PDB entry 2QA4 | X-ray diffraction, 3.00 A resolution | chains 0 and M of the 31 polymer chains in the assembly

Chain 0:
Molecule: 23S ribosomal RNA
Organism: Haloarcula marismortui
Sequence (2922 nucleotides; each row starts with the number of its first residue):
     2 UUGGCUACUA UGCCAGCUGG UGGAUUGCUC GGCUCAGGCG CUGAUGAAGG ACGUGCCAAG
    62 CUGCGAUAAG CCAUGGGGAG CCGCACGGAG GCGAAGAACC AUGGAUUUCC GAAUGAGAAU
   122 CUCUCUAACA AUUGCUUCGC GCAAUGAGGA ACCCCGAGAA CUGAAACAUC UCAGUAUCGG
   182 GAGGAACAGA AAACGCAAUG UGAUGUCGUU AGUAACCGCG AGUGAACGCG AUACAGCCCA
   242 AACCGAAGCC CUCACGGGCA AUGUGGUGUC AGGGCUACCU CUCAUCAGCC GACCGUCUCG
   302 ACGAAGUCUC UUGGAACAGA GCGUGAUACA GGGUGACAAC CCCGUACUCG AGACCAGUAC
   362 GACGUGCGGU AGUGCCAGAG UAGCGGGGGU UGGAUAUCCC UCGCGAAUAA CGCAGGCAUC
   422 GACUGCGAAG GCUAAACACA ACCUGAGACC GAUAGUGAAC AAGUAGUGUG AACGAACGCU
   482 GCAAAGUACC CUCAGAAGGG AGGCGAAAUA GAGCAUGAAA UCAGUUGGCG AUCGAGCGAC
   542 AGGGCAUACA AGGUCCCUCG ACGAAUGACC GACGCGCGAG CGUCCAGUAA GACUCACGGG
   602 AAGCCGAUGU UCUGUCGUAC GUUUUGAAAA ACGAGCCAGG GAGUGUGUCU GCAUGGCAAG
   662 UCUAACCGGA GUAUCCGGGG AGGCACAGGG AAACCGACAU GGCCGCAGGG CUUUGCCCGA
   722 GGGCCGCCGU CUUCAAGGGC GGGGAGCCAU GUGGACACGA CCCGAAUCCG GACGAUCUAC
   782 GCAUGGACAA GAUGAAGCGU GCCGAAAGGC ACGUGGAAGU CUGUUAGAGU UGGUGUCCUA
   842 CAAUACCCUC UCGUGAUCUA UGUGUAGGGG UGAAAGGCCC AUCGAGUCCG GCAACAGCUG
   902 GUUCCAAUCG AAACAUGUCG AAGCAUGACC UCCGCCGAGG UAGUCUGUGA GGUAGAGCGA
   962 CCGAUUGGUG UGUCCGCCUC CGAGAGGAGU CGGCACACCU GUCAAACUCC AAACUUACAG
  1022 ACGCCGUUUG ACGCGGGGAU UCCGGUGCGC GGGGUAAGCC UGUGUACCAG GAGGGGAACA
  1082 ACCCAGAGAU AGGUUAAGGU CCCCAAGUGU GGAUUAAGUG UAAUCCUCUG AAGGUGGUCU
  1142 CGAGCCCUAG ACAGCCGGGA GGUGAGCUUA GAAGCAGCUA CCCUCUAAGA AAAGCGUAAC
  1202 AGCUUACCGG CCGAGGUUUG AGGCGCCCAA AAUGAUCGGG ACUCAAAUCC ACCACCGAGA
  1262 CCUGUCCGUA CCACUCAUAC UGGUAAUCGA GUAGAUUGGC GCUCUAAUUG GAUGGAAGUA
  1322 GGGGUGAAAA CUCCUAUGGA CCGAUUAGUG ACGAAAAUCC UGGCCAUAGU AGCAGCGAUA
  1382 GUCGGGUGAG AACCCCGACG GCCUAAUGGA UAAGGGUUCC UCAGCACUGC UGAUCAGCUG
  1442 AGGGUUAGCC GGUCCUAAGU CAUACCGCAA CUCGACUAUG ACGAAAUGGG AAACGGGUUA
  1502 AUAUUCCCGU GCCACUAUGC AGUGAAAGUU GACGCCCUGG GGUCGAUCAC GCUGGGCAUU
  1562 CGCCCAGUCG AACCGUCCAA CUCCGUGGAA GCCGUAAUGG CAGGAAGCGG ACGAACGGCG
  1622 GCAUAGGGAA ACGUGAUUCA ACCUGGGGCC CAUGAAAAGA CGAGCAUAGU GUCCGUACCG
  1682 AGAACCGACA CAGGUGUCCA UGGCGGCGAA AGCCAAGGCC UGUCGGGAGC AACCAACGUU
  1742 AGGGAAUUCG GCAAGUUAGU CCCGUACCUU CGGAAGAAGG GAUGCCUGCU CCGGAACGGA
  1802 GCAGGUCGCA GUGACUCGGA AGCUCGGACU GUCUAGUAAC AACAUAGGUG ACCGCAAAUC
  1862 CGCAAGGACU CGUACGGUCA CUGAAUCCUG CCCAGUGCAG GUAUCUGAAC ACCUCGUACA
  1922 AGAGGACGAA GGACCUGUCA ACGGCGGGGG UAACUAUGAC CCUCUUAAGG UAGCGUAGUA
  1982 CCUUGCCGCA UCAGUAGCGG CUUGCAUGAA UGGAUUAACC AGAGCUUCAC UGUCCCAACG
  2042 UUGGGCCCGG UGAACUGUAC AUUCCAGUGC GGAGUCUGGA GACACCCAGG GGGAAGCGAA
  2102 GACCCUAUGG AGCUUUACUG CAGGCUGUCG CUGAGACGUG GUCGCCGAUG UGCAGCAUAG
  2162 GUAGGAGACA CUACACAGGU ACCCGCGCUA GCGGGCCACC GAGUCAACAG UGAAAUACUA
  2222 CCCGUCGGUG ACUGCGACUC UCACUCCGGG AGGAGGACAC CGAUAGCCGG GCAGUUUGAC
  2282 UGGGGCGGUA CGCGCUCGAA AAGAUAUCGA GCGCGCCCUA UGGCUAUCUC AGCCGGGACA
  2342 GAGACCCGGC GAAGAGUGCA AGAGCAAAAG AUAGCUUGAC AGUGUUCUUC CCAACGAGGA
  2402 ACGCUGACGC GAAAGCGUGG UCUAGCGAAC CAAUUAGCCU GCUUGAUGCG GGCAAUUGAU
  2462 GACAGAAAAG CUACCCUAGG GAUAACAGAG UCGUCACUCG CAAGAGCACA UAUCGACCGA
  2522 GUGGCUUGCU ACCUCGAUGU CGGUUCCCUC CAUCCUGCCC GUGCAGAAGC GGGCAAGGGU
  2582 GAGGUUGUUC GCCUAUUAAA GGAGGUCGUG AGCUGGGUUU AGACCGUCGU GAGACAGGUC
  2642 GGCUGCUAUC UACUGGGUGU GUAAUGGUGU CUGACAAGAA CGACCGUAUA GUACGAGAGG
  2702 AACUACGGUU GGUGGCCACU GGUGUACCGG UUGUUCGAGA GAGCACGUGC CGGGUAGCCA
  2762 CGCCACACGG GGUAAGAGCU GAACGCAUCU AAGCUCGAAA CCCACUUGGA AAAGAGACAC
  2822 CGCCGAGGUC CCGCGUACAA GACGCGGUCG AUAGACUCGG GGUGUGCGCG UCGAGGUAAC
  2882 GAGACGUUAA GCCCACGAGC ACUAACAGAC CAAAGCCAUC AU
Unresolved in the structure: 2-9, 126-127, 628, 715, 971-998, 1560, 1952-1963, 2137-2236, 2339-2343, 2665-2666, 2915-2923
Modified residues: OMU (o2'-methyluridine 5'-monophosphate) at position 2587, OMG (o2'-methylguanosine-5'-monophosphate) at position 2588, UR3 (3-methyluridine-5'-monophoshate) at position 2619, PSU (pseudouridine-5'-monophosphate) at position 2621
Construct notes: conflict C560 (U3155 in 3377779)
Bound ions: Mg2+ site 1 near G28 (its only coordinating residue here); Na+ site 1: C40, G41; Na+ site 2: G56, A59, G61; Na+ site 3 near U108 (its only coordinating residue here); Mg2+ site 2 near U115 (its only coordinating residue here); Na+ site 4: C130, U146; Na+ site 5 near C141 (its only coordinating residue here); Mg2+ site 3 near C162 (its only coordinating residue here); Na+ site 6: A165, A166, A167; Mg2+ site 4 near C168 (its only coordinating residue here); K+ site 1 near U172 (its only coordinating residue here); Mg2+ site 5 near G175 (its only coordinating residue here); 63 more Mg2+ sites not listed; 62 more Na+ sites not listed; 1 more K+ sites not listed

Chain M:
Protein: 50S ribosomal protein L15e
Organism: Haloarcula marismortui
Reference sequence: P60618 (RL15E_HALMA); residues 0-195 here correspond to UniProt positions 1-196 (UniProt number = residue number + 1)
Amino-acid sequence (196 residues; row label = number of the first residue in the row; numbering starts at 0):
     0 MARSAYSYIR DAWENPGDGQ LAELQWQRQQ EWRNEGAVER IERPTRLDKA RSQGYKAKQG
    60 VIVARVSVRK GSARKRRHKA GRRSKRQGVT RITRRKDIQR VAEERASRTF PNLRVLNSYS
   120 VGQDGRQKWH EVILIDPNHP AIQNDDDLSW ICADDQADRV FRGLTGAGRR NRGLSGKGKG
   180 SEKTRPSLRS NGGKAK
Unresolved in the structure: 0, 195
Construct notes: conflict Glu13 (Lys14 in P60618), Ala194 (Gly195 in P60618)
Bound ions: Na+: Ser106, Pro110, Leu112

How chain 0 and chain M interact:
Pairs across the interface - 255 pairs, chain 0 then chain M:
  U133(0) - Thr108(M)  hydrogen bond to the sugar
  U133(0) - Pro110(M)  base contact
  U134(0) - Thr108(M)  phosphate contact
  U134(0) - Phe109(M)  phosphate contact
  U134(0) - Asn111(M)  hydrogen bond to the sugar
  U134(0) - Leu112(M)  sugar contact
  G135(0) - Arg39(M)  salt bridge to the phosphate
  G135(0) - Ile61(M)  phosphate contact
  G135(0) - Phe109(M)  phosphate contact
  G135(0) - Asn111(M)  sugar contact
  G135(0) - Asp135(M)  hydrogen bond to the sugar
  C136(0) - Arg39(M)  salt bridge to the phosphate
  C136(0) - Gln58(M)  phosphate contact
  C136(0) - His138(M)  sugar contact
  U137(0) - Gln58(M)  phosphate contact
  A145(0) - Asn111(M)  sugar contact
  A145(0) - Asn137(M)  hydrogen bond to the sugar
  C154(0) - Arg188(M)  salt bridge to the phosphate
  C155(0) - Arg161(M)  hydrogen bond to the sugar
  C155(0) - Arg171(M)  hydrogen bond to the phosphate
  C155(0) - Ser186(M)  hydrogen bond to the phosphate
  C155(0) - Arg188(M)  salt bridge to the phosphate
  C155(0) - Ser189(M)  phosphate contact
  C156(0) - Arg99(M)  hydrogen bond to the sugar
  C156(0) - Phe160(M)  base contact
  C156(0) - Arg161(M)  sugar contact
  C156(0) - Gly162(M)  sugar contact
  C156(0) - Arg171(M)  salt bridge to the phosphate
  C156(0) - Ser186(M)  phosphate contact
  C156(0) - Leu187(M)  hydrogen bond to the phosphate
  C156(0) - Arg188(M)  hydrogen bond to the phosphate
  G157(0) - Arg94(M)  phosphate contact
  G157(0) - Lys95(M)  hydrogen bond to the sugar
  G157(0) - Arg99(M)  salt bridge to the phosphate
  G157(0) - Asn170(M)  phosphate contact
  A158(0) - Arg93(M)  phosphate contact
  A158(0) - Arg94(M)  salt bridge to the phosphate
  G159(0) - Arg93(M)  salt bridge to the phosphate
  G159(0) - Arg94(M)  hydrogen bond to the base
  A160(0) - Arg81(M)  salt bridge to the phosphate
  A160(0) - Arg85(M)  salt bridge to the phosphate
  A161(0) - Gly80(M)  sugar contact
  A161(0) - Arg81(M)  phosphate contact
  A161(0) - Arg82(M)  salt bridge to the phosphate
  A169(0) - Ser83(M)  phosphate contact
  U170(0) - Arg82(M)  salt bridge to the phosphate
  U170(0) - Ser83(M)  hydrogen bond to the phosphate
  U170(0) - Lys84(M)  hydrogen bond to the phosphate
  C171(0) - Arg82(M)  salt bridge to the phosphate
  C171(0) - Lys84(M)  phosphate contact
  U172(0) - Arg82(M)  base contact
  C173(0) - Arg82(M)  base contact
  A174(0) - Arg85(M)  base contact
  G175(0) - Arg94(M)  hydrogen bond to the base
  G175(0) - Gly191(M)  sugar contact
  G175(0) - Gly192(M)  base contact
  G181(0) - Arg107(M)  hydrogen bond to the sugar
  G181(0) - Phe160(M)  base contact
  G182(0) - Asp157(M)  phosphate contact
  A183(0) - Asp153(M)  phosphate contact
  A183(0) - Asp154(M)  sugar contact
  A183(0) - Ala156(M)  sugar contact
  A183(0) - Asp157(M)  phosphate contact
  A183(0) - Arg161(M)  hydrogen bond to the sugar
  A187(0) - Asp154(M)  phosphate contact
  A187(0) - Arg161(M)  phosphate contact
  C188(0) - Asp154(M)  phosphate contact
  C188(0) - Arg161(M)  salt bridge to the phosphate
  C188(0) - Leu163(M)  phosphate contact
  C188(0) - Arg171(M)  hydrogen bond to the phosphate
  C188(0) - Pro185(M)  hydrogen bond to the sugar
  C188(0) - Ser186(M)  sugar contact
  A189(0) - Leu163(M)  phosphate contact
  A189(0) - Arg168(M)  salt bridge to the phosphate
  A189(0) - Arg171(M)  salt bridge to the phosphate
  A189(0) - Leu173(M)  sugar contact
  A189(0) - Arg184(M)  hydrogen bond to the phosphate
  A189(0) - Pro185(M)  sugar contact
  G190(0) - Arg168(M)  phosphate contact
  G190(0) - Leu173(M)  phosphate contact
  G190(0) - Lys176(M)  phosphate contact
  G190(0) - Arg184(M)  salt bridge to the phosphate
  A191(0) - Lys176(M)  salt bridge to the phosphate
  A192(0) - Lys176(M)  hydrogen bond to the base
  A193(0) - Lys176(M)  phosphate contact
  A194(0) - Lys176(M)  sugar contact
  A194(0) - Gly177(M)  phosphate contact
  C195(0) - Gly177(M)  phosphate contact
  C195(0) - Lys178(M)  hydrogen bond to the phosphate
  A204(0) - Lys176(M)  hydrogen bond to the sugar
  U205(0) - Arg184(M)  phosphate contact
  G206(0) - Arg184(M)  phosphate contact
  U207(0) - Pro185(M)  phosphate contact
  A226(0) - Lys182(M)  hydrogen bond to the sugar
  A227(0) - Glu181(M)  sugar contact
  C240(0) - Asp146(M)  sugar contact
  A241(0) - Arg50(M)  sugar contact
  A241(0) - Ser51(M)  sugar contact
  A242(0) - Ser3(M)  phosphate contact
  A242(0) - Tyr5(M)  phosphate contact
  A242(0) - Arg50(M)  salt bridge to the phosphate
  A243(0) - Ala1(M)  phosphate contact
  A243(0) - Ser3(M)  phosphate contact
  C244(0) - Ala1(M)  hydrogen bond to the phosphate
  C250(0) - Lys57(M)  sugar contact
  C251(0) - Gln58(M)  hydrogen bond to the base
  C251(0) - Pro139(M)  sugar contact
  C251(0) - Ala140(M)  sugar contact
  C251(0) - Asn143(M)  hydrogen bond to the phosphate
  C252(0) - Pro139(M)  phosphate contact
  G259(0) - Gln58(M)  base contact
  C260(0) - Gln58(M)  sugar contact
  A261(0) - Arg42(M)  salt bridge to the phosphate
  A261(0) - Ala56(M)  sugar contact
  A262(0) - Arg42(M)  salt bridge to the phosphate
  U263(0) - Arg42(M)  hydrogen bond to the sugar
  U263(0) - Leu46(M)  sugar contact
  G264(0) - Tyr5(M)  hydrogen bond to the phosphate
  G264(0) - Leu46(M)  phosphate contact
  G264(0) - Arg50(M)  salt bridge to the phosphate
  G264(0) - Ala56(M)  sugar contact
  U265(0) - Arg50(M)  salt bridge to the phosphate
  U265(0) - Lys55(M)  phosphate contact
  U265(0) - Ala56(M)  hydrogen bond to the phosphate
  G266(0) - Lys55(M)  salt bridge to the phosphate
  G266(0) - Lys57(M)  salt bridge to the phosphate
  G266(0) - Asp144(M)  phosphate contact
  C376(0) - Ala1(M)  hydrogen bond to the sugar
  C377(0) - Ala1(M)  sugar contact
  C377(0) - Arg2(M)  phosphate contact
  A378(0) - Arg9(M)  salt bridge to the phosphate
  G379(0) - Arg9(M)  sugar contact
  G379(0) - Ser51(M)  hydrogen bond to the sugar
  A380(0) - Arg9(M)  salt bridge to the phosphate
  A380(0) - Trp12(M)  sugar contact
  A380(0) - Glu13(M)  hydrogen bond to the base
  A380(0) - Arg45(M)  salt bridge to the phosphate
  A380(0) - Lys48(M)  salt bridge to the phosphate
  G381(0) - Glu13(M)  base contact
  G381(0) - Pro15(M)  base contact
  G381(0) - Arg45(M)  salt bridge to the phosphate
  G381(0) - Lys48(M)  salt bridge to the phosphate
  G388(0) - Arg90(M)  sugar contact
  G389(0) - Arg90(M)  salt bridge to the phosphate
  G389(0) - Ile91(M)  hydrogen bond to the sugar
  G389(0) - Thr92(M)  base contact
  G390(0) - Lys84(M)  salt bridge to the phosphate
  G390(0) - Ala194(M)  hydrogen bond to the base
  U391(0) - Lys84(M)  salt bridge to the phosphate
  U391(0) - Arg85(M)  salt bridge to the phosphate
  U391(0) - Lys193(M)  sugar contact
  U391(0) - Ala194(M)  sugar contact
  U392(0) - Lys182(M)  sugar contact
  U392(0) - Lys193(M)  sugar contact
  G393(0) - Glu181(M)  base contact
  G393(0) - Lys182(M)  hydrogen bond to the base
  G393(0) - Lys193(M)  salt bridge to the phosphate
  G394(0) - Lys178(M)  base contact
  G394(0) - Gly179(M)  base contact
  G394(0) - Glu181(M)  hydrogen bond to the base
  G394(0) - Lys182(M)  hydrogen bond to the base
  U398(0) - Gly179(M)  hydrogen bond to the sugar
  C399(0) - Gly172(M)  phosphate contact
  C399(0) - Lys178(M)  phosphate contact
  C399(0) - Gly179(M)  sugar contact
  C399(0) - Thr183(M)  sugar contact
  C399(0) - Ala194(M)  sugar contact
  C400(0) - Arg94(M)  sugar contact
  C400(0) - Arg169(M)  phosphate contact
  C400(0) - Asn170(M)  phosphate contact
  C400(0) - Gly172(M)  phosphate contact
  C401(0) - Thr92(M)  hydrogen bond to the sugar
  C401(0) - Arg93(M)  sugar contact
  C401(0) - Asp96(M)  phosphate contact
  C401(0) - Asn170(M)  phosphate contact
  U402(0) - Gly70(M)  sugar contact
  U402(0) - Thr92(M)  sugar contact
  U402(0) - Asp96(M)  phosphate contact
  U402(0) - Ile97(M)  hydrogen bond to the phosphate
  C403(0) - Lys69(M)  phosphate contact
  C403(0) - Lys127(M)  salt bridge to the phosphate
  G404(0) - Lys69(M)  salt bridge to the phosphate
  G404(0) - Gln122(M)  phosphate contact
  A407(0) - Asn14(M)  phosphate contact
  U409(0) - Glu13(M)  base contact
  G416(0) - Lys178(M)  salt bridge to the phosphate
  G417(0) - Lys178(M)  hydrogen bond to the phosphate
  A430(0) - Lys48(M)  sugar contact
  G431(0) - Lys48(M)  salt bridge to the phosphate
  G431(0) - Ser51(M)  sugar contact
  G431(0) - Gln52(M)  hydrogen bond to the phosphate
  G431(0) - Asn116(M)  hydrogen bond to the phosphate
  G432(0) - Asn116(M)  hydrogen bond to the phosphate
  G432(0) - Trp149(M)  sugar contact
  G432(0) - Gly165(M)  phosphate contact
  C433(0) - Trp149(M)  sugar contact
  C433(0) - Arg158(M)  salt bridge to the phosphate
  C433(0) - Arg168(M)  salt bridge to the phosphate
  U434(0) - Gln155(M)  hydrogen bond to the phosphate
  C770(0) - Ala79(M)  phosphate contact
  C770(0) - Gly80(M)  hydrogen bond to the phosphate
  C770(0) - Arg81(M)  phosphate contact
  G771(0) - Ala79(M)  phosphate contact
  G771(0) - Arg81(M)  salt bridge to the phosphate
  G869(0) - Lys78(M)  sugar contact
  G870(0) - Lys78(M)  phosphate contact
  C1467(0) - Gly35(M)  phosphate contact
  C1467(0) - Ala36(M)  hydrogen bond to the phosphate
  G1468(0) - Ala36(M)  phosphate contact
  G1468(0) - Arg104(M)  salt bridge to the phosphate
  C1469(0) - Arg68(M)  salt bridge to the phosphate
  C1469(0) - Arg104(M)  salt bridge to the phosphate
  A1470(0) - Arg68(M)  salt bridge to the phosphate
  A1470(0) - Arg73(M)  phosphate contact
  A1470(0) - Arg93(M)  salt bridge to the phosphate
  A1470(0) - Lys95(M)  hydrogen bond to the sugar
  A1470(0) - Val100(M)  phosphate contact
  A1470(0) - Glu103(M)  sugar contact
  A1471(0) - Val100(M)  phosphate contact
  A1471(0) - Arg104(M)  salt bridge to the phosphate
  A1471(0) - Arg107(M)  phosphate contact
  C1472(0) - Arg107(M)  salt bridge to the phosphate
  C1864(0) - Arg73(M)  base contact
  C1864(0) - Arg75(M)  salt bridge to the phosphate
  G2121(0) - Arg76(M)  base contact
  G2121(0) - Ser83(M)  sugar contact
  G2121(0) - Gln86(M)  hydrogen bond to the base
  C2122(0) - Arg76(M)  hydrogen bond to the sugar
  C2122(0) - Gln86(M)  sugar contact
  A2123(0) - Arg76(M)  sugar contact
  A2123(0) - Thr89(M)  phosphate contact
  G2131(0) - Gly124(M)  hydrogen bond to the base
  C2132(0) - Asp123(M)  sugar contact
  C2132(0) - Gly124(M)  hydrogen bond to the sugar
  C2243(0) - Trp25(M)  base contact
  A2244(0) - Trp25(M)  hydrogen bond to the sugar
  A2244(0) - Gln29(M)  sugar contact
  A2244(0) - Arg32(M)  phosphate contact
  C2245(0) - Gln29(M)  phosphate contact
  C2245(0) - Arg32(M)  salt bridge to the phosphate
  C2262(0) - Gly124(M)  base contact
  C2262(0) - Arg125(M)  hydrogen bond to the sugar
  G2263(0) - Gly70(M)  sugar contact
  G2263(0) - Ser71(M)  phosphate contact
  G2263(0) - Arg73(M)  salt bridge to the phosphate
  A2264(0) - Ser71(M)  hydrogen bond to the phosphate
  A2266(0) - Arg90(M)  salt bridge to the phosphate
  G2272(0) - Arg76(M)  base contact
  C2273(0) - Arg76(M)  hydrogen bond to the base
  A2274(0) - His77(M)  sugar contact
  A2274(0) - Gly80(M)  phosphate contact
  A2274(0) - Arg81(M)  hydrogen bond to the sugar
  A2274(0) - Gln86(M)  hydrogen bond to the base
  G2275(0) - Gly80(M)  phosphate contact
  G2275(0) - Arg81(M)  sugar contact
Also at the interface, not in a pair above, chain 0 (123 interface residues in all): A144, U146, U176, G184, G225, A288, G1863, A1865, G2124, U2133, C2261, U2265
Also at the interface, not in a pair above, chain M (120 interface residues in all): Val37, Tyr54, Gly59, Ser66, Lys74, Val88, Asp145, Ser174

Overview:
123 residues of chain 0 face 120 of chain M across their interface, with 59 hydrogen bonds and 54 salt
bridges. Polar pairs include G159(0)-Arg94(M), G175(0)-Arg94(M) and A192(0)-Lys176(M). C40(0) and G41(0) form
the Na+ site 1.
Here chain 0 is 23S ribosomal RNA and chain M is 50S ribosomal protein L15e, both from Haloarcula marismortui.
Entry 2QA4 (A more complete structure of the the L7/L12 stalk of the Haloarcula marismortui 50S large
ribosomal ...) was determined by X-ray diffraction.
